1GCW - chains A and C of the 4 polymer chains in the assembly; structure by X-ray diffraction, 2.00 A resolution.

[Chain A (and C)]
Protein: Protein (hemoglobin)
From: Mustelus griseus
Notes: fragment: alpha chain; chain C of this document is another copy of the same molecule, construct and numbering; everything in this record applies to it too
UniProtKB: Q9YGW2 (HBA_MUSGR); residue numbers follow UniProt; this construct covers 1-140
Chain sequence (140 residues; numbered 1 to 140; the number before each row is that of its first residue):
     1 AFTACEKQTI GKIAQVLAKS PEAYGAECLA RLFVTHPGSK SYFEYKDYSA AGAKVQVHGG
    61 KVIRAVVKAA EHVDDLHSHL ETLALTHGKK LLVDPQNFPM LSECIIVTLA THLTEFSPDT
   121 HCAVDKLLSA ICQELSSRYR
Bound ions: heme Fe: His87 (together with carbon monoxide)
Small-molecule neighbours:
  - carbon monoxide (CMO): Leu29, Phe43, His58, Val62, His87
  - heme (HEM): Leu32, Ser39, Tyr42, Phe43, His58, Lys61, Val62, Ala65, Val66, Leu83, His87, Leu91, Val93, Asn97, Phe98, Leu101, Ser102, Ile131, Cys132, Leu135

[How chain A and chain C interact]
Residue-residue contacts - 5 pairs, chain A then chain C:
  Gln133(A) with Gln133(C)
  Arg140(A) with Cys122(C); Asp125(C), salt bridge; Lys126(C), hydrogen bond (backbone-side chain); Ser129(C)
Other interface residues (no listed pair), chain A (4 interface residues in all): Cys122, Lys126
Other interface residues (no listed pair), chain C (7 interface residues in all): Glu6, Arg140

[In short]
The interface between chain A and chain C involves 4 residues on one side and 7 on the other, with 1 hydrogen
bond and 1 salt bridge. Among the polar pairs are Arg140(A)-Asp125(C) and Arg140(A)-Lys126(C). Bound to chain
A: heme and carbon monoxide.
Chain A and chain C are both Protein (hemoglobin) (Mustelus griseus); the structure, CO form hemoglobin from
mustelus griseus, was determined by X-ray diffraction, deposited together with 1GCV.
